9HYX - chains A and B; structure by X-ray diffraction, 2.30 A resolution.

# Chain A (and B)
Protein: Alpha-L-fucosidase
Organism: Lacticaseibacillus paracasei
Notes: chain B of this document is another copy of the same molecule, construct and numbering; everything in this record applies to it too
UniProtKB: A0AB36XDR5 (A0AB36XDR5_LACPA); residues 1-414 here = UniProt positions 1-414
Chain sequence (414 residues; row label = number of the first residue in the row):
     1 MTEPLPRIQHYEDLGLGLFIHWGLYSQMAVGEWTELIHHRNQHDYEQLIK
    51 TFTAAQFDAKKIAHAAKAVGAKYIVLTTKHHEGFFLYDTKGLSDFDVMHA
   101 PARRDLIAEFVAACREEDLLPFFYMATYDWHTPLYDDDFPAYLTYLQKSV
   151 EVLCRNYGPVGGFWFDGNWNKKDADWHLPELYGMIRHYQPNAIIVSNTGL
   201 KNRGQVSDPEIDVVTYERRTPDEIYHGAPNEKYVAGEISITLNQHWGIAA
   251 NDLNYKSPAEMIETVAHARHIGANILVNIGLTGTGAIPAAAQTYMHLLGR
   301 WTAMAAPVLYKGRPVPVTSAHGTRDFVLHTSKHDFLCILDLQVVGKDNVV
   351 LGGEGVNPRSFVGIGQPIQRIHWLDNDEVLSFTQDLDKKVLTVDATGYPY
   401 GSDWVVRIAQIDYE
Not modelled in the structure: 201-204 (chain B: 1, 201-204)
Sequence notes: conflict S196 (Asn in A0AB36XDR5), M261 (Val in A0AB36XDR5), K346 (Asn in A0AB36XDR5)
Residues lining bound ligands: alpha-L-fucopyranose (FUC): F19, H21, E32, W33, H80, H81, Y124, W164, D166, N168, W169, N197, W246

# How chain A and chain B interact
Pairs across the interface (86):
  V30(A) with Y400(B); G401(B)
  G31(A) with Y400(B)
  E32(A) with Y400(B), hydrogen bond (backbone-side chain)
  W33(A) with V349(B), hydrophobic; Y400(B), hydrogen bond (backbone-side chain)
  T34(A) with Y400(B)
  I37(A) with K346(B); Y400(B), hydrophobic
  H38(A) with Y400(B), hydrogen bond (side chain-backbone)
  H39(A) with K346(B), hydrogen bond
  W169(A) with N348(B)
  Q244(A) with D403(B)
  H245(A) with Y400(B); G401(B), hydrogen bond (side chain-backbone); S402(B)
  A249(A) with G401(B)
  A250(A) with R300(B), hydrogen bond (backbone-side chain)
  N251(A) with R300(B), hydrogen bond; S402(B); D403(B), hydrogen bond (backbone-backbone); W404(B)
  D252(A) with G401(B); D403(B)
  L253(A) with I262(B), hydrophobic; L297(B); R300(B); W301(B), hydrophobic; D403(B), hydrogen bond (backbone-backbone); W404(B), hydrophobic; V405(B)
  N254(A) with A259(B); D403(B), hydrogen bond; V405(B)
  Y255(A) with S257(B); P258(B), hydrophobic; A259(B); L297(B), hydrophobic
  K256(A) with S257(B); P258(B)
  S257(A) with Y255(B); K256(B); S257(B)
  P258(A) with Y255(B), hydrophobic; K256(B); Y294(B)
  A259(A) with N254(B); Y255(B)
  I262(A) with L253(B), hydrophobic
  A289(A) with T293(B)
  A290(A) with T293(B)
  T293(A) with A289(B); A290(B); T293(B), hydrogen bond
  Y294(A) with P258(B)
  L297(A) with L253(B); Y255(B), hydrophobic
  R300(A) with A250(B), hydrogen bond (side chain-backbone); N251(B), hydrogen bond; L253(B)
  W301(A) with L253(B), hydrophobic
  K346(A) with H39(B)
  V349(A) with W33(B), hydrophobic
  Y400(A) with V30(B); G31(B); E32(B), hydrogen bond (side chain-backbone); W33(B), hydrogen bond (side chain-backbone); T34(B); I37(B), hydrophobic; H38(B), hydrogen bond (backbone-side chain); H245(B)
  G401(A) with V30(B); H245(B), hydrogen bond (backbone-side chain); A249(B); D252(B)
  S402(A) with H245(B); N251(B)
  D403(A) with Q244(B); N251(B), hydrogen bond (backbone-backbone); D252(B); L253(B), hydrogen bond (backbone-backbone); N254(B), hydrogen bond
  W404(A) with N251(B); L253(B), hydrophobic
  V405(A) with L253(B); N254(B)
Also at the interface, not in a pair above, chain A (43 interface residues in all): L36, V343, V344, G345, N348
Also at the interface, not in a pair above, chain B (42 interface residues in all): W169, V343, V344, G345

# Overview
43 residues of chain A face 42 of chain B across their interface; the contacts include 20 hydrogen bonds.
Polar contacts include E32(A)-Y400(B), W33(A)-Y400(B) and H38(A)-Y400(B). Ligands of chain A:
alpha-L-fucopyranose.
Chain A and chain B are both Alpha-L-fucosidase (Lacticaseibacillus paracasei); the structure, AlfB fucosidase
in complex with Fucose, was determined by X-ray diffraction together with 9HY7, 9HYJ, 9HZ1, 8OZT and 8OZU from
the same study.
